Entry 8G6V (electron microscopy, 3.40 A resolution); this record covers chains I and K of the 12 polymer chains in the assembly.

== Chain I (and K) ==
Protein: Core protein Cp183
Organism: Hepatitis B virus
Notes: chain K of this document is another copy of the same molecule, construct and numbering; everything in this record applies to it too
UniProtKB: W6CP35 (W6CP35_HBV); residues 1-183 here correspond to UniProt positions 17-199 (UniProt number = residue number + 16)
Amino-acid sequence (183 residues; numbered 1 to 183; the number before each row is that of its first residue):
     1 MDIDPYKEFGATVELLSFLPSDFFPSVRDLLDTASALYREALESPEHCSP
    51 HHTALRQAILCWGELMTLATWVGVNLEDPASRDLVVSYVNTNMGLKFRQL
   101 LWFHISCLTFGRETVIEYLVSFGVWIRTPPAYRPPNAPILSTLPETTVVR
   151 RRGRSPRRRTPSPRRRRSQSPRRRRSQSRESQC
Unresolved in the structure: 142-183 (chain K: 143-183)

== How chain I and chain K interact ==
Contacting residue pairs (59; chain I residue first):
  M1(I) with R39(K); E43(K)
  D2(I) with E43(K), hydrogen bond (backbone-side chain)
  I3(I) with R39(K); R56(K); L60(K)
  P5(I) with L60(K), hydrophobic
  K7(I) with E43(K), hydrogen bond (side chain-backbone); P45(K)
  E8(I) with P45(K); H47(K), salt bridge; T53(K), hydrogen bond; R56(K), salt bridge
  F9(I) with H47(K)
  S35(I) with M1(K)
  R39(I) with M1(K)
  L42(I) with I3(K)
  E43(I) with M1(K); D2(K); I3(K); K7(K)
  P45(I) with K7(K); E8(K)
  E46(I) with E8(K)
  H47(I) with E8(K), salt bridge; F9(K); P50(K)
  P50(I) with H47(K)
  T53(I) with E8(K), hydrogen bond
  A54(I) with Q57(K)
  R56(I) with E8(K), salt bridge
  L60(I) with I3(K); P5(K), hydrophobic
  C61(I) with C61(K), disulfide; F97(K), hydrophobic
  E64(I) with M93(K); K96(K); F97(K)
  L65(I) with L65(K), hydrophobic
  T67(I) with Y88(K)
  L68(I) with Y88(K), hydrophobic
  W71(I) with Y88(K), hydrophobic
  L76(I) with S81(K)
  E77(I) with D78(K); S81(K), hydrogen bond
  D78(I) with D78(K); S81(K)
  S81(I) with L76(K); D78(K); S81(K)
  L84(I) with N75(K)
  V85(I) with L76(K), hydrophobic
  Y88(I) with T67(K); L68(K), hydrophobic; W71(K)
  M93(I) with E64(K)
  K96(I) with E64(K), salt bridge
  F97(I) with C61(K), hydrophobic
  R112(I) with H47(K)
Also at the interface, not in a pair above, chain I (39 interface residues in all): Q57, I59, L100
Also at the interface, not in a pair above, chain K (40 interface residues in all): L42, S44, E46, A54, I59, E77, L84, V85, V89, L100
Inter-chain disulfides: C61(I)-C61(K)

== Summary ==
The interface between chain I and chain K involves 39 residues on one side and 40 on the other; the contacts
include 1 disulfide bond, 5 hydrogen bonds and 5 salt bridges. Polar contacts include E8(I)-H47(K),
E8(I)-R56(K) and K96(I)-E64(K).
Chain I and chain K are both Core protein Cp183 (Hepatitis B virus); the structure, Hepatitis B virus capsid
bound to importin alpha1/beta heterodimer, was determined by electron microscopy, deposited together with 8G8Y
and 8G5V.
